PDB entry 7UM0 | electron microscopy, 3.80 A resolution | chains d and C of the 6 polymer chains in the assembly

[Chain d]
Name: DNA-directed RNA polymerase beta' subunit
Source organism: Bacillus phage AR9
UniProtKB: A0A172JIH0 (A0A172JIH0_9CAUD); numbering as in UniProt (aligned over 1-426)
Sequence (448 residues; row label = number of the first residue in the row; numbers below 1 keep their minus sign (Met-21 is residue -21)):
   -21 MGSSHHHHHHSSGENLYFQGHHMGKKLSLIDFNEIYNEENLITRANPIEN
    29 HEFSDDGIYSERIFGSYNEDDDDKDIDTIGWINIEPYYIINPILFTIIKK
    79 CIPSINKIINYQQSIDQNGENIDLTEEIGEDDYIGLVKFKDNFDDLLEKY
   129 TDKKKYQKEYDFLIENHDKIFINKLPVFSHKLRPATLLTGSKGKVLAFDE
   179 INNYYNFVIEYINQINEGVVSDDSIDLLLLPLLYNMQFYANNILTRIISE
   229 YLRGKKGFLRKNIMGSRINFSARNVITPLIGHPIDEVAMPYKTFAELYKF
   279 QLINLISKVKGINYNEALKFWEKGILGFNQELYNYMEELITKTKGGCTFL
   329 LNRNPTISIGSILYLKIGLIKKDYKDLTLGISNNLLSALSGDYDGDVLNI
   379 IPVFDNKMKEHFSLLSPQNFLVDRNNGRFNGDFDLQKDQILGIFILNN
Not modelled in the structure: -21 to 0
Differences from the reference sequence: expression tag (-21 to 0)

[Chain C]
Name: DNA-directed RNA polymerase
Source organism: Bacillus phage AR9
Notes: EC 2.7.7.6
UniProtKB: A0A172JHZ2 (A0A172JHZ2_9CAUD); numbering as in UniProt (aligned over 1-665)
Sequence (665 residues; each row starts with the number of its first residue):
     1 MDDISVIKNEDYEGSHRFLAEELLMPNANKTDGNRSTMFCSHLAQAVTLQ
    51 KAEPPLVYTNFENQVGKYSTAGYRKANSNYKVIEKIYKNDYNYVLIVQDQ
   101 ETGEYTLFERAECEFLTEHYGFQWDNDKIDSLKKDDTIEKDTVLYKNTCY
   151 DENMNFGYGVNLNAAYFSYKNETLEDAIVISESAAKKLGTFSVNKVKVSV
   201 NTNDILLNLYGDNENYKGFPDIGEHIKNQIIASRRRFDYNTALYELKNLN
   251 EMRDSDTPFFADGKIVDIEIFSNVPEEELKVQKYNEQVLYYINKQKEFSN
   301 NVYQKLKKIVEGKDNNVSDKLLHFYNNCKMRIDENISYTYQNSKFSGFIM
   351 EFTILEEEPLNKGSKITGRYGNKGVISKILPDDQMPTVAEGRFKGLKADI
   401 CLNPLGVFNRLNPSQLIEQELNWIAKFIRKDMEEAGSNEEKVSILLDFLN
   451 RVNKEETELMEEFINSLNKTELEEFLNDIIENGIPICQKPFFGNIGLDEL
   501 WELYNHYDHIDYFKCEGISTPLIIGEIYMVRLKHEPHSKFSARSTSFMNL
   551 RGLPAKSKNFKEHKDLYSKTPVRIGNMEISNLSLTNEMGSIMDMLNSYSN
   601 NETNRRELIMQLLTGNPFDTNIDLSDVESGTSKILKSLFTCLGLSIDDVE
   651 EEWENKLNGKVEDEK
Not modelled in the structure: 650-665

[Interface between chain d and chain C]
Residue-residue contacts (125; chain d residue first):
  Gly2(d) with Asp647(C); Asp648(C); Val649(C), hydrogen bond (backbone-backbone)
  Lys3(d) with Asp647(C); Asp648(C), salt bridge
  Lys4(d) with Ser645(C); Ile646(C); Asp647(C), hydrogen bond (backbone-backbone)
  Leu5(d) with Ser645(C)
  Ser6(d) with Leu644(C); Ser645(C), hydrogen bond (backbone-backbone)
  Leu7(d) with Gly643(C); Leu644(C), hydrophobic
  Ile8(d) with Gly643(C)
  Phe10(d) with Thr640(C)
  Tyr45(d) with Leu550(C)
  Asp53(d) with Lys633(C), salt bridge
  Ile54(d) with Ile634(C), hydrophobic
  Asp55(d) with Lys636(C), salt bridge
  Phe156(d) with Ser637(C); Cys641(C), hydrophobic
  Leu160(d) with Arg551(C)
  Ser169(d) with Asn342(C)
  Tyr183(d) with Cys641(C)
  Ile225(d) with Leu638(C), hydrophobic; Cys641(C), hydrophobic; Leu642(C), hydrophobic
  Leu230(d) with Leu638(C), hydrophobic; Phe639(C), hydrophobic
  Phe236(d) with Ile634(C), hydrophobic; Leu635(C), hydrophobic
  Arg238(d) with Asn576(C)
  Lys239(d) with Arg573(C)
  Asn240(d) with Arg551(C); Leu553(C); Thr631(C)
  Ile241(d) with Leu635(C), hydrophobic
  Met242(d) with Asn576(C); Ile579(C)
  Gly243(d) with Ile574(C)
  Ser244(d) with Arg573(C); Ile574(C), hydrogen bond (backbone-backbone)
  Arg245(d) with Pro554(C); Pro571(C); Arg573(C); Ser599(C), hydrogen bond (backbone-side chain)
  Ile246(d) with Pro571(C); Val572(C); Tyr598(C), hydrophobic; Ser599(C)
  Asn247(d) with Arg543(C), hydrogen bond; Ser544(C); Pro554(C); Tyr598(C)
  Phe248(d) with Arg543(C), hydrogen bond (backbone-backbone); Tyr598(C), hydrophobic; Ile609(C), hydrophobic
  Ser249(d) with Ala542(C); Arg543(C), hydrogen bond (backbone-backbone); Val572(C)
  Ala250(d) with Ser541(C); Ala542(C), hydrophobic
  Arg251(d) with Lys539(C); Phe540(C); Ser541(C), hydrogen bond (backbone-backbone); Pro571(C); Val572(C)
  Asn252(d) with Phe540(C)
  Lys270(d) with Tyr567(C)
  Thr271(d) with Phe540(C)
  Glu274(d) with Ala542(C); Arg543(C), hydrogen bond (side chain-backbone); Ser544(C), hydrogen bond (backbone-side chain); Tyr567(C)
  Phe278(d) with Ile609(C), hydrophobic; Leu613(C), hydrophobic
  Gln279(d) with Leu612(C)
  Asn282(d) with Leu613(C), hydrogen bond (side chain-backbone); Gly615(C); Pro617(C)
  Lys286(d) with Pro617(C)
  Tyr292(d) with Leu613(C), hydrophobic
  Lys297(d) with Met252(C)
  Ile303(d) with Tyr567(C)
  Leu304(d) with Asn228(C); Phe260(C), hydrophobic; Leu566(C), hydrophobic
  Lys320(d) with Phe618(C)
  Thr321(d) with Phe618(C), hydrogen bond (side chain-backbone)
  Lys322(d) with Phe618(C); Asp619(C), salt bridge
  Asn330(d) with Glu578(C), hydrogen bond
  Arg331(d) with Glu578(C)
  Thr334(d) with Met577(C); Glu578(C); Asn581(C), hydrogen bond
  Ile340(d) with Asn581(C); Leu582(C), hydrophobic
  Asp354(d) with Lys362(C), salt bridge
  Leu355(d) with His537(C)
  Thr356(d) with Lys362(C); Gly363(C)
  Asp370(d) with Glu175(C)
  Tyr371(d) with Glu175(C); Val375(C)
  Asp372(d) with Lys365(C), hydrogen bond (backbone-side chain)
  Asn377(d) with Val572(C)
  Pro380(d) with Tyr598(C), hydrogen bond (backbone-side chain)
  Phe382(d) with Tyr598(C); Leu612(C), hydrophobic; Thr620(C)
  Asp383(d) with Ile622(C)
  Asn384(d) with Asp619(C), hydrogen bond; Thr620(C)
  Met386(d) with Ser590(C), hydrogen bond; Met594(C), hydrophobic
  His389(d) with Glu587(C), salt bridge
  Phe390(d) with Leu582(C), hydrophobic; Ser590(C); Ile591(C), hydrophobic
  Asp416(d) with Ser168(C); Asn171(C); Leu174(C); Leu405(C)
  Gln417(d) with Leu174(C)
Interface residues without a listed pair, chain d (95 interface residues in all): Met1, Ile13, Ile57, Ile71, Pro154, Lys159, Pro162, Leu222, Leu237, Val253, Thr255, Pro256, Ile258, Leu275, Lys277, Lys301, Leu328, Pro333, Ser336, Lys353, Asn361, Gly373, Val381, Leu392, Leu393, Lys415, Leu419
Interface residues without a listed pair, chain C (87 interface residues in all): Lys170, Glu172, Asp176, Gln229, Ile230, Asn361, Ser377, His534, Pro536, Thr545, Lys569, Thr570, Gly575, Thr585, Asn600, Arg605, Thr614, Asn616

[Overview]
Chain d and chain C form an interface of 95 and 87 residues respectively; the contacts include 19 hydrogen
bonds and 6 salt bridges. Polar pairs include Lys3(d)-Asp648(C), Asp53(d)-Lys633(C) and Asp55(d)-Lys636(C).
Here chain d is DNA-directed RNA polymerase beta' subunit and chain C is DNA-directed RNA polymerase, both
from Bacillus phage AR9. Entry 7UM0 (Structure of the phage AR9 non-virion RNA polymerase holoenzyme in
complex with two DNA oligonucleotides containing ...) was determined by electron microscopy (same publication
as 7S00, 7S01 and 7UM1).
